Entry 7WU2 (electron microscopy, 2.80 A resolution); this record covers chains A and B of the 5 polymer chains in the assembly.

[Chain A]
Protein: Guanine nucleotide-binding protein G(s) subunit alpha isoforms short
From: Homo sapiens
Sequence (243 residues; row label = number of the first residue in the row; note: 141 numbers in that range are skipped by the numbering (no residue carries them; nothing is unmodelled there)):
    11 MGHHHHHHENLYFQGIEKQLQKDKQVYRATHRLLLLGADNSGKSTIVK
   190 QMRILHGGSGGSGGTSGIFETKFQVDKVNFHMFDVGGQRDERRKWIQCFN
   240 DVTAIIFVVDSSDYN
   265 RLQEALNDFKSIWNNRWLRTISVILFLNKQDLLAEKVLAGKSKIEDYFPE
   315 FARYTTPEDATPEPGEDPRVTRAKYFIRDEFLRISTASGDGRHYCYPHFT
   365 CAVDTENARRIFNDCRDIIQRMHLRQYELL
Not modelled in the structure: 11-25, 190-207

[Chain B]
Protein: Guanine nucleotide-binding protein G(I)/G(S)/G(T) subunit beta-1
From: Homo sapiens
Reference sequence: P62873 (GBB1_HUMAN); numbering as in UniProt (aligned over 2-340)
Sequence (351 residues; each row starts with the number of its first residue; numbers below 1 keep their minus sign (Met-10 is residue -10)):
   -10 MHHHHHHGSLLQSELDQLRQEAEQLKNQIRDARKACADATLSQITNNIDP
    40 VGRIQMRTRRTLRGHLAKIYAMHWGTDSRLLVSASQDGKLIIWDSYTTNK
    90 VHAIPLRSSWVMTCAYAPSGNYVACGGLDNICSIYNLKTREGNVRVSREL
   140 AGHTGYLSCCRFLDDNQIVTSSGDTTCALWDIETGQQTTTFTGHTGDVMS
   190 LSLAPDTRLFVSGACDASAKLWDVREGMCRQTFTGHESDINAICFFPNGN
   240 AFATGSDDATCRLFDLRADQELMTYSHDNIICGITSVSFSKSGRLLLAGY
   290 DDFNCNVWDALKADRAGVLAGHDNRVSCLGVTDDGMAVATGSWDSFLKIW
   340 N
Not modelled in the structure: -10 to 1
Sequence notes: expression tag (-10 to 1)
Curated features (UniProtKB/Swiss-Prot):
  - modified residue: Ser2 (N-acetylserine), His266 (Phosphohistidine)
  - natural variant: Leu30 (L30F: In MRD42; uncertain significance), Arg52 (R52G: In MRD42), Gly64 (G64V: In MRD42), Asp76 (D76E: In MRD42; D76G: In MRD42), Gly77 (G77S: In MRD42), Lys78 (K78R: In MRD42), Ile80 (I80N: In MRD42; I80T: In MRD42), His91 (H91R: In MRD42; uncertain significance), Ala92 (A92T: In MRD42), Pro94 (P94S: In MRD42), Leu95 (L95P: In MRD42), Arg96 (R96L: In MRD42), 5 further natural variant entries in UniProt

[Interface between chain A and chain B]
Contacting residue pairs (40; chain A residue first):
  Leu30(A) with Lys78(B); Lys89(B)
  Asp33(A) with Lys78(B), salt bridge
  Lys34(A) with Leu55(B)
  Tyr37(A) with Leu55(B), hydrophobic; Ala56(B)
  Phe222(A) with Trp99(B)
  Gly226(A) with Asn119(B), hydrogen bond (backbone-side chain); Thr143(B)
  Gln227(A) with Leu117(B), hydrogen bond (side chain-backbone); Asn119(B), hydrogen bond; Gly144(B); Tyr145(B), hydrogen bond (side chain-backbone)
  Arg228(A) with Gly162(B), hydrogen bond (side chain-backbone); Asp163(B); Thr164(B); Asp186(B), salt bridge
  Glu230(A) with Asp186(B)
  Arg232(A) with Asp228(B), salt bridge
  Lys233(A) with Tyr145(B); Met188(B); Cys204(B); Asp228(B), salt bridge; Asn230(B)
  Trp234(A) with Leu117(B), hydrophobic
  Gln236(A) with Tyr59(B), hydrogen bond (backbone-side chain); Arg314(B), hydrogen bond; Trp332(B)
  Cys237(A) with Lys57(B), hydrogen bond (backbone-side chain); Tyr59(B); Gln75(B); Trp99(B)
  Phe238(A) with Trp99(B), hydrophobic; Leu117(B), hydrophobic
  Asn239(A) with Lys57(B), hydrogen bond; Trp332(B)
  Asp240(A) with Lys57(B)
  Trp281(A) with Asp290(B); Arg314(B); Trp332(B), hydrophobic
Also at the interface, not in a pair above, chain A (25 interface residues in all): Ile26, Glu27, Arg38, Phe208, Glu209, Val224, Arg280
Also at the interface, not in a pair above, chain B (28 interface residues in all): Asp76, Ala92, Met101, Thr184

[Summary]
25 residues of chain A face 28 of chain B across their interface; the contacts include 9 hydrogen bonds and 4
salt bridges. Polar contacts include Asp33(A)-Lys78(B), Arg228(A)-Asp186(B) and Arg232(A)-Asp228(B).
Here chain A is Guanine nucleotide-binding protein G(s) subunit alpha isoforms short and chain B is Guanine
nucleotide-binding protein G(I)/G(S)/G(T) subunit beta-1, both from Homo sapiens. Entry 7WU2 (Cryo-EM
structure of the adhesion GPCR ADGRD1 in complex with miniGs) was determined by electron microscopy (same
publication as 7WU3, 7WU4 and 7WU5).
